Entry 2E6B (X-ray diffraction, 2.50 A resolution); this record covers chains A and B of the 4 polymer chains in the assembly.

# Chain A (and B)
Protein: 5'-nucleotidase surE
Source organism: Thermus thermophilus
Notes: EC 3.1.3.5; chain B of this document is another copy of the same molecule, construct and numbering; everything in this record applies to it too
UniProtKB: Q53W92 (SURE_THET8); residue numbers follow UniProt; this construct covers 1-244
Chain sequence (244 residues; row label = number of the first residue in the row):
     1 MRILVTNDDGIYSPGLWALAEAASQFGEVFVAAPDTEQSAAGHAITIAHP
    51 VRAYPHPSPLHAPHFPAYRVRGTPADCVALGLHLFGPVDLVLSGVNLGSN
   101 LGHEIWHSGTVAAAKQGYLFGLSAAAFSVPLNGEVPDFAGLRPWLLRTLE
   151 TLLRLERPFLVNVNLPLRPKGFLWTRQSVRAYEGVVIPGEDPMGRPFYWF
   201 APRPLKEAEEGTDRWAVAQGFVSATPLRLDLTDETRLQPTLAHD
Not modelled in the structure: 37-41, 243-244 (chain B: 37-42, 61-62, 242-244)
Swiss-Prot annotation at these positions:
  - binding site (a divalent metal cation): D8, D9, S39, N96

# How chain A and chain B interact
Contacting residue pairs (134):
  H43(A) - H107(B)
  I45(A) - F200(B)  hydrophobic
  T46(A) - F200(B)
  I47(A) - W199(B)
  I47(A) - F200(B)
  A48(A) - W199(B)
  H49(A) - W199(B)
  P50(A) - F197(B)  hydrophobic
  P50(A) - Y198(B)
  P50(A) - W199(B)
  V51(A) - F197(B)
  V51(A) - Y198(B)  hydrogen bond (backbone-backbone)
  V51(A) - F200(B)  hydrophobic
  R52(A) - D191(B)  salt bridge
  R52(A) - R195(B)  hydrogen bond (side chain-backbone)
  R52(A) - P196(B)  hydrogen bond (side chain-backbone)
  R52(A) - F197(B)
  A53(A) - Y198(B)  hydrophobic
  Y54(A) - R195(B)
  D76(A) - F200(B)
  A79(A) - V186(B)
  L80(A) - Y198(B)  hydrophobic
  L80(A) - F200(B)  hydrophobic
  H83(A) - V186(B)
  H83(A) - P188(B)
  I105(A) - L231(B)  hydrophobic
  W106(A) - W106(B)
  W106(A) - K115(B)
  W106(A) - R228(B)
  W106(A) - L229(B)
  W106(A) - L231(B)  hydrophobic
  H107(A) - H43(B)
  H107(A) - A44(B)
  H107(A) - K115(B)
  A112(A) - H107(B)
  K115(A) - W106(B)
  K115(A) - H107(B)  hydrogen bond
  L119(A) - R180(B)
  L119(A) - A181(B)
  L119(A) - Y182(B)  hydrogen bond (backbone-backbone)
  F120(A) - Y182(B)
  F120(A) - E183(B)
  F120(A) - G184(B)
  F120(A) - P202(B)  hydrophobic
  L155(A) - R236(B)
  E156(A) - R236(B)  hydrogen bond (backbone-side chain)
  P158(A) - R236(B)  hydrogen bond (backbone-side chain)
  F159(A) - R236(B)
  L173(A) - T240(B)
  W174(A) - Q238(B)
  T175(A) - L237(B)
  R176(A) - D230(B)  salt bridge
  R176(A) - T232(B)
  R176(A) - E234(B)  salt bridge
  R176(A) - L237(B)
  Q177(A) - L229(B)
  Q177(A) - D230(B)
  Q177(A) - L231(B)  hydrogen bond (side chain-backbone)
  Q177(A) - T232(B)  hydrogen bond (backbone-side chain)
  V179(A) - D230(B)
  R180(A) - L119(B)
  A181(A) - L119(B)
  Y182(A) - L119(B)  hydrogen bond (backbone-backbone)
  Y182(A) - F120(B)
  E183(A) - F120(B)
  G184(A) - F120(B)
  V186(A) - A79(B)
  V186(A) - H83(B)
  P188(A) - H83(B)
  D191(A) - R52(B)  salt bridge
  R195(A) - R52(B)  hydrogen bond (backbone-side chain)
  P196(A) - R52(B)  hydrogen bond (backbone-side chain)
  F197(A) - P50(B)  hydrophobic
  F197(A) - V51(B)
  F197(A) - R52(B)
  Y198(A) - P50(B)
  Y198(A) - V51(B)  hydrogen bond (backbone-backbone)
  Y198(A) - L80(B)  hydrophobic
  Y198(A) - H83(B)
  Y198(A) - L84(B)
  W199(A) - I47(B)
  W199(A) - A48(B)
  W199(A) - H49(B)
  W199(A) - P50(B)
  F200(A) - I45(B)  hydrophobic
  F200(A) - T46(B)
  F200(A) - I47(B)
  F200(A) - V51(B)  hydrophobic
  F200(A) - D76(B)
  F200(A) - L80(B)  hydrophobic
  P226(A) - T232(B)
  P226(A) - D233(B)  hydrogen bond (backbone-backbone)
  P226(A) - R236(B)
  L227(A) - L231(B)
  L227(A) - D233(B)
  R228(A) - W106(B)
  R228(A) - R228(B)
  R228(A) - D230(B)
  R228(A) - L231(B)  hydrogen bond (backbone-backbone)
  R228(A) - T232(B)
  R228(A) - D233(B)
  L229(A) - W106(B)
  L229(A) - Q177(B)
  D230(A) - R176(B)  salt bridge
  D230(A) - Q177(B)  hydrogen bond
  D230(A) - V179(B)
  D230(A) - R228(B)  hydrogen bond (backbone-side chain)
  L231(A) - I105(B)  hydrophobic
  L231(A) - W106(B)  hydrophobic
  L231(A) - Q177(B)
  L231(A) - P226(B)
  L231(A) - L227(B)
  L231(A) - R228(B)  hydrogen bond (backbone-backbone)
  L231(A) - L231(B)  hydrophobic
  T232(A) - R176(B)
  T232(A) - Q177(B)  hydrogen bond (side chain-backbone)
  T232(A) - P226(B)
  T232(A) - R228(B)  hydrogen bond (backbone-side chain)
  D233(A) - P226(B)  hydrogen bond (backbone-backbone)
  D233(A) - L227(B)
  D233(A) - R228(B)
  E234(A) - R176(B)  salt bridge
  R236(A) - E156(B)  hydrogen bond (side chain-backbone)
  R236(A) - P158(B)  hydrogen bond (side chain-backbone)
  R236(A) - F159(B)
  R236(A) - P226(B)
  L237(A) - W174(B)
  L237(A) - T175(B)
  L237(A) - R176(B)
  P239(A) - L155(B)  hydrophobic
  P239(A) - W174(B)
  L241(A) - R154(B)
  L241(A) - L155(B)  hydrophobic
  A242(A) - R154(B)  hydrogen bond (backbone-backbone)
Interface residues without a listed pair, chain A (65 interface residues in all): A44, L84, P202, T225, T240
Interface residues without a listed pair, chain B (64 interface residues in all): A53, Y68, A112, T151, T225

# Overview
65 residues of chain A and 64 residues of chain B are in contact, with 24 hydrogen bonds and 6 salt bridges.
Polar pairs include R52(A)-D191(B), R176(A)-D230(B) and R176(A)-E234(B). UniProt lists 4 divalent metal
cation-binding residues on chain A.
Both chains are 5'-nucleotidase surE (Thermus thermophilus). Entry 2E6B (Crystal structure of the stationary
phase survival protein SurE from Thermus thermophilus HB8 in complex with ...) was determined by X-ray
diffraction, deposited together with 2E69, 2E6C, 2E6E, 2E6G and 2E6H.
